PDB entry 1U5B | X-ray diffraction, 1.83 A resolution | chains A and B

[Chain A]
Protein: 2-oxoisovalerate dehydrogenase alpha subunit
Source organism: Homo sapiens
Notes: EC 1.2.4.4
UniProtKB: P12694 (ODBA_HUMAN); residues 1-400 here correspond to UniProt positions 46-445 (UniProt number = residue number + 45)
Sequence (400 residues; numbered 1 to 400; the number before each row is that of its first residue):
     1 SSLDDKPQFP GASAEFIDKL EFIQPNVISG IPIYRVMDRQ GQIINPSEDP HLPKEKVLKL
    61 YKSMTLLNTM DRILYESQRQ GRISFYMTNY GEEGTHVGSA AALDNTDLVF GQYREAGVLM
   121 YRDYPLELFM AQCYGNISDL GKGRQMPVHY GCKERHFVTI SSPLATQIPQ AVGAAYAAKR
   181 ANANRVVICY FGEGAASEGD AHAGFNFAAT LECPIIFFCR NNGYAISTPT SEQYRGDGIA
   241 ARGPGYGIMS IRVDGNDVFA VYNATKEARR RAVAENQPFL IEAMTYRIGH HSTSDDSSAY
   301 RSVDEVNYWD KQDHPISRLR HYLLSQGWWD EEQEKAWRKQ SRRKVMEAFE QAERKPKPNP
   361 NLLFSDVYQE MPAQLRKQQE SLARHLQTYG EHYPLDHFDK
Not modelled in the structure: 1-5, 302-305
Bound ions: K+: Ser161, Pro163, Thr166, Gln167; Mn2+: Glu193, Asn222, Tyr224 (together with thiamine diphosphate)
Residues lining bound ligands: thiamine diphosphate (TPP): Gln112, Tyr113, Arg114, Ser162, Pro163, Leu164, Gly192, Glu193, Gly194, Ala195, Glu198, Arg220, Asn222, Tyr224, Ala225, Ile226, Arg287, His291
UniProt features mapped onto this chain:
  - binding site (thiamine diphosphate): Tyr113, Arg114, Ser162, Gly194, Ala195, Arg220, His291
  - binding site (K(+)): Ser161, Pro163, Thr166, Gln167
  - binding site (Mg(2+)): Glu193, Asn222, Tyr224
  - modified residue: Ser292 (Phosphoserine), Thr293 (Phosphothreonine), Ser294 (Phosphoserine), Ser302 (Phosphoserine), Lys311 (N6-acetyllysine), Lys335 (N6-succinyllysine)
What the authors report for this chain:
  - post-translational modification sites: Ser292, Ser302 (citing earlier work)
  - mutagenesis - S302A: unchanged catalytic activity on KIV
  - mutagenesis - S292A (20-fold), S292A/S302A (over 20-fold), S292E/S302A (12-fold): decreased catalytic activity on KIV
  - mutagenesis - S292D/S302A (8-fold), S292N/S302A (14-fold): increased catalytic activity on KIV
  - mutagenesis - S292D/S302A: decreased catalytic activity (reconstituted overall activity)
  - mutagenesis - S292N/S302A: unchanged catalytic activity (reconstituted overall activity)
  - mutagenesis - S292Q/S302A: abolished catalytic activity (overall activity)
  - mutagenesis - S292E/S302A: abolished catalytic activity (reconstituted BCKD activity)
  - mutagenesis - S292D/S302A, S292E/S302A, S292Q/S302A: abolished binding to lip-LBD
  - mutagenesis - S292N/S302A (Ky = 2.8 X 1075 M): unchanged binding to lip-LBD
  - mutagenesis - S292D/S302A: decreased catalytic activity on reductive acylation
  - mutagenesis - S292E/S302A, S292Q/S302A: abolished catalytic activity on reductive acylation
  - mutagenesis - S292N/S302A: unchanged catalytic activity on reductive acylation
  - mutagenesis - S292D/S302A, S292E/S302A, S292N/S302A, S292Q/S302A: decreased binding to thiamine diphosphate
  - contacts within the chain: Arg114-His291 (hydrogen bond), Ser292-Ser294 (hydrogen bond)
  - binding site for thiamine diphosphate: Tyr113, Arg114, Arg287, His291

[Chain B]
Protein: 2-oxoisovalerate dehydrogenase beta subunit
Source organism: Homo sapiens
Notes: EC 1.2.4.4
UniProtKB: P21953 (ODBB_HUMAN); residues 1-342 here correspond to UniProt positions 51-392 (UniProt number = residue number + 50)
Sequence (342 residues; row label = number of the first residue in the row):
     1 VAHFTFQPDP EPREYGQTQK MNLFQSVTSA LDNSLAKDPT AVIFGEDVAF GGVFRCTVGL
    61 RDKYGKDRVF NTPLCEQGIV GFGIGIAVTG ATAIAEIQFA DYIFPAFDQI VNEAAKYRYR
   121 SGDLFNCGSL TIRSPWGCVG HGALYHSQSP EAFFAHCPGI KVVIPRSPFQ AKGLLLSCIE
   181 DKNPCIFFEP KILYRAAAEE VPIEPYNIPL SQAEVIQEGS DVTLVAWGTQ VHVIREVASM
   241 AKEKLGVSCE VIDLRTIIPW DVDTICKSVI KTGRLLISHE APLTGGFASE ISSTVQEECF
   301 LNLEAPISRV CGYDTPFPHI FEPFYIPDKW KCYDALRKMI NY
Not modelled in the structure: 1-13
Bound ions: K+: Gly128, Leu130, Thr131, Cys178, Asp181, Asn183
Residues lining bound ligands: thiamine diphosphate (TPP): Glu46, Asp47, Leu74, Glu76, Gln98, Tyr102
UniProt features mapped onto this chain:
  - binding site (thiamine diphosphate): Tyr102
  - binding site (K(+)): Gly128, Leu130, Thr131, Cys178, Asp181, Asn183
  - modified residue (N6-acetyllysine): Lys182, Lys191

[How chain A and chain B interact]
Residue-residue contacts (85):
  Phe110(A) - Tyr117(B)
  Leu140(A) - Ser121(B)
  Leu140(A) - Gly122(B)
  Leu140(A) - Leu124(B)  hydrophobic
  Gly141(A) - Ser121(B)
  Lys142(A) - Gly122(B)  hydrogen bond (side chain-backbone)
  Arg144(A) - Tyr119(B)  hydrogen bond (side chain-backbone)
  Arg144(A) - Gly122(B)
  Gln145(A) - Arg120(B)  hydrogen bond (side chain-backbone)
  Gly151(A) - Leu124(B)
  Cys152(A) - Phe125(B)
  Lys153(A) - Leu124(B)
  Lys153(A) - Phe125(B)
  Phe157(A) - Phe125(B)
  Val158(A) - Tyr117(B)
  Val158(A) - Phe125(B)  hydrophobic
  Thr159(A) - Arg120(B)
  Thr159(A) - Ser121(B)
  Thr159(A) - Phe125(B)
  Ser161(A) - Glu113(B)  hydrogen bond
  Ser161(A) - Arg120(B)
  Pro163(A) - Glu113(B)
  Thr166(A) - Asp108(B)
  Thr166(A) - Gln109(B)  hydrogen bond (backbone-side chain)
  Thr166(A) - Glu113(B)  hydrogen bond
  Pro169(A) - Gly81(B)
  Pro169(A) - Phe82(B)
  Pro169(A) - Gln109(B)
  Gln170(A) - Gly81(B)
  Gln170(A) - Ile84(B)
  Gln170(A) - Gly85(B)
  Gln170(A) - Gln109(B)  hydrogen bond
  Gln170(A) - Glu113(B)  hydrogen bond
  Gln170(A) - Tyr117(B)  hydrogen bond
  Val172(A) - Phe82(B)  hydrophobic
  Gly173(A) - Phe82(B)
  Gly173(A) - Gly85(B)
  Gly173(A) - Ile86(B)
  Ala174(A) - Gly85(B)  hydrogen bond (backbone-backbone)
  Ala174(A) - Ile86(B)
  Ala174(A) - Thr89(B)
  Tyr176(A) - Asp67(B)  hydrogen bond (side chain-backbone)
  Tyr176(A) - Phe70(B)
  Tyr176(A) - Phe82(B)  hydrophobic
  Ala177(A) - Thr89(B)
  Arg180(A) - Pro39(B)  hydrogen bond (side chain-backbone)
  Arg180(A) - Thr40(B)
  Arg180(A) - Val42(B)
  Arg180(A) - Asp67(B)  salt bridge
  Arg180(A) - Arg68(B)
  Gly199(A) - Gln77(B)
  Asp200(A) - Gln77(B)  hydrogen bond
  Asp200(A) - Gln109(B)  hydrogen bond
  Ala203(A) - Cys75(B)  hydrophobic
  Ala203(A) - Gly78(B)
  Asn206(A) - Pro73(B)
  Phe207(A) - Thr72(B)
  Phe207(A) - Pro73(B)
  Phe207(A) - Cys75(B)
  Phe207(A) - Gly78(B)
  Phe207(A) - Ile79(B)
  Thr210(A) - Pro73(B)
  Leu211(A) - Phe70(B)  hydrophobic
  Leu211(A) - Asn71(B)
  Leu211(A) - Phe82(B)  hydrophobic
  Leu363(A) - Tyr119(B)  hydrogen bond (backbone-side chain)
  Ser365(A) - Tyr119(B)
  Asp366(A) - Arg118(B)
  Asp366(A) - Tyr119(B)  hydrogen bond (backbone-backbone)
  Asp366(A) - Gly122(B)
  Asp366(A) - Asp123(B)
  Val367(A) - Tyr119(B)  hydrophobic
  Val367(A) - Pro158(B)  hydrophobic
  Val367(A) - Gly159(B)
  Tyr368(A) - Gly159(B)  hydrogen bond (side chain-backbone)
  Tyr368(A) - Ile160(B)  hydrogen bond (side chain-backbone)
  Tyr368(A) - Lys161(B)
  Tyr368(A) - Asn183(B)
  Tyr368(A) - Ile258(B)
  Gln369(A) - Arg118(B)
  Gln369(A) - Lys182(B)
  Gln369(A) - Asn183(B)  hydrogen bond (backbone-side chain)
  Pro372(A) - Pro259(B)  hydrophobic
  Gln374(A) - Val262(B)
  Lys377(A) - Glu298(B)  salt bridge
Also at the interface, not in a pair above, chain A (40 interface residues in all): Leu362
Also at the interface, not in a pair above, chain B (45 interface residues in all): Val88, Asn112, Ala115, Cys157

[In short]
Chain A and chain B form an interface of 40 and 45 residues respectively, with 19 hydrogen bonds and 2 salt
bridges. Among the polar pairs are Arg180(A)-Asp67(B), Lys377(A)-Glu298(B) and Lys142(A)-Gly122(B). The paper
reports a binding site for thiamine diphosphate at Tyr113(A), Arg114(A) and Arg287(A) among others;
S292D/S302A, S292E/S302A and S292N/S302A of chain A, among others, reduce binding to thiamine diphosphate; 7
substitutions were tested in all.
Here chain A is 2-oxoisovalerate dehydrogenase alpha subunit and chain B is 2-oxoisovalerate dehydrogenase
beta subunit, both from Homo sapiens. Entry 1U5B (Crystal structure of the human mitochondrial branched-chain
alpha-ketoacid dehydrogenase) was determined by X-ray diffraction, deposited together with 1X7W, 1X7X, 1X7Y,
1X7Z and 1X80.
